1QS7 - chains A and B; structure by X-ray diffraction, 1.80 A resolution.

== Chain A ==
Protein: Calmodulin
From: Escherichia coli
Amino-acid sequence (145 residues; each row starts with the number of its first residue):
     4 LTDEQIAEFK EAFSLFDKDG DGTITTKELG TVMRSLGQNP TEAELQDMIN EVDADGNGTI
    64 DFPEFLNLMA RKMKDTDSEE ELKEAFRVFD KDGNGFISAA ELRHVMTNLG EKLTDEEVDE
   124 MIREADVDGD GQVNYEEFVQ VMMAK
Metal / ion sites: Ca2+ site 1: Asp20, Asp22, Asp24, Thr26, Glu31; Ca2+ site 2: Asp56, Asp58, Asn60, Thr62, Glu67; Ca2+ site 3: Asp93, Asp95, Asn97, Phe99, Glu104; Ca2+ site 4: Asp129, Asp131, Asp133, Gln135, Glu140

== Chain B ==
Protein: RS20
Reference sequence: P19038 (KMLS_CHICK); residues 1-19 here correspond to UniProt positions 1731-1749 (UniProt number = residue number + 1730)
Amino-acid sequence (21 residues; row label = number of the first residue in the row):
     1 RRKWQKTGHA VRAIGRLSSS X
Disordered / not traced: 20-21
Differences from the reference sequence: modified residue (4); engineered mutation Ser20 (Met1750 in P19038)
Modified positions: Trp4 (n1-formyl-tryptophan; TRF); NH2 (amino group) at position 21

== Chain A / chain B interface ==
Pairs across the interface (57; chain A residue first):
  Glu11(A) - Arg2(B)  salt bridge
  Glu11(A) - His9(B)  salt bridge
  Phe12(A) - His9(B)
  Phe12(A) - Arg12(B)
  Glu14(A) - Lys6(B)
  Ala15(A) - Lys6(B)
  Ala15(A) - His9(B)
  Leu18(A) - Ala10(B)  hydrophobic
  Phe19(A) - Ala10(B)
  Phe19(A) - Ile14(B)  hydrophobic
  Val35(A) - Ile14(B)  hydrophobic
  Met36(A) - Ile14(B)  hydrophobic
  Leu39(A) - Ile14(B)  hydrophobic
  Met51(A) - Ile14(B)
  Met51(A) - Leu17(B)
  Met51(A) - Ser18(B)
  Val55(A) - Leu17(B)  hydrophobic
  Ile63(A) - Leu17(B)  hydrophobic
  Phe68(A) - Ala13(B)  hydrophobic
  Leu71(A) - Arg16(B)  hydrogen bond (backbone-side chain)
  Leu71(A) - Leu17(B)  hydrophobic
  Met72(A) - His9(B)
  Met72(A) - Arg12(B)
  Met72(A) - Ala13(B)  hydrophobic
  Met72(A) - Arg16(B)  hydrogen bond (backbone-side chain)
  Arg74(A) - Arg16(B)  hydrogen bond (backbone-side chain)
  Met76(A) - Arg16(B)
  Glu84(A) - Arg12(B)  salt bridge
  Glu84(A) - Arg16(B)  salt bridge
  Glu87(A) - Gly15(B)
  Ala88(A) - Val11(B)  hydrophobic
  Val91(A) - Val11(B)  hydrophobic
  Phe92(A) - Trp4(B)
  Phe92(A) - Thr7(B)
  Phe92(A) - Val11(B)  hydrophobic
  Ile100(A) - Trp4(B)
  Leu105(A) - Trp4(B)
  Met109(A) - Lys3(B)
  Met109(A) - Trp4(B)
  Met109(A) - Thr7(B)
  Leu112(A) - Thr7(B)
  Glu114(A) - Lys3(B)
  Glu114(A) - Lys6(B)
  Glu114(A) - Thr7(B)
  Lys115(A) - Lys3(B)  hydrogen bond (backbone-side chain)
  Leu116(A) - Lys3(B)
  Glu120(A) - Lys3(B)  salt bridge
  Met124(A) - Lys3(B)
  Met124(A) - Trp4(B)
  Ala128(A) - Trp4(B)
  Val136(A) - Trp4(B)
  Phe141(A) - Trp4(B)
  Val144(A) - Trp4(B)
  Val144(A) - Gln5(B)  hydrogen bond (backbone-side chain)
  Met145(A) - Trp4(B)
  Ala147(A) - Arg2(B)  hydrogen bond (backbone-side chain)
  Lys148(A) - Arg2(B)  hydrogen bond (backbone-side chain)
Also at the interface, not in a pair above, chain A (44 interface residues in all): Leu32, Gln41, Glu54, Ala73, Leu85, Ile125
Also at the interface, not in a pair above, chain B (17 interface residues in all): Gly8

== In short ==
44 residues of chain A face 17 of chain B across their interface; the contacts include 7 hydrogen bonds and 5
salt bridges. Polar pairs include Glu11(A)-Arg2(B), Glu11(A)-His9(B) and Glu84(A)-Arg12(B). The Ca2+ site 1 is
built by Asp20(A), Asp22(A), Asp24(A), Thr26(A) and Glu31(A).
Here chain A is Calmodulin (Escherichia coli) and chain B is RS20. Entry 1QS7 (The 1.8 angstrom structure of
calmodulin rs20 peptide complex) was determined by X-ray diffraction.
